5S5O - chains B and C of the 6 polymer chains in the assembly; structure by X-ray diffraction, 2.30 A resolution.

== Chain B ==
Name: Tubulin beta-2B chain
Organism: Bos taurus
UniProt: Q6B856 (TBB2B_BOVIN); the author numbering skips numbers that UniProt does not, so the offset changes along the chain: 1-42 = UniProt 1-42; 45-360 = UniProt 43-358; 369-455 = UniProt 359-445
Chain sequence (445 residues; row label = number of the first residue in the row; note: 10 numbers in that range are skipped by the numbering (no residue carries them; nothing is unmodelled there)):
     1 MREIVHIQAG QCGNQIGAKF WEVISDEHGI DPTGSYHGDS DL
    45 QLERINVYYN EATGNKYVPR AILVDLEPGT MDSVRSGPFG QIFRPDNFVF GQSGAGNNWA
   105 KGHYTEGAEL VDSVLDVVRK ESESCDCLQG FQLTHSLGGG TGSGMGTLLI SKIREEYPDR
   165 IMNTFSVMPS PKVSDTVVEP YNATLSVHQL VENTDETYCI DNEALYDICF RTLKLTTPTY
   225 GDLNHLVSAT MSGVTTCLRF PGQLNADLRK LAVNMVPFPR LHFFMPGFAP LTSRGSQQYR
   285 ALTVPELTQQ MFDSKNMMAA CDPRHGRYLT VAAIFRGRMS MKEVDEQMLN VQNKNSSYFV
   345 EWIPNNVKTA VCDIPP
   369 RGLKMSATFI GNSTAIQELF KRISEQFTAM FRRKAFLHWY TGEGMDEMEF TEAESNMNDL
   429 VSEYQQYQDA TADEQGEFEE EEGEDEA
Unresolved in the structure: 279-280, 438-455
Bound ions: Mg2+: Gln-11 (together with GDP); Ca2+: Glu-113 (shared with Glu-284(C) of chain C)
Ligand contacts:
  - GDP (guanosine-5'-diphosphate): Gly-10, Gln-11, Cys-12, Gln-15, Ile-16, Asp-69, Ala-99, Asn-101, Ser-140, Gly-142, Gly-143, Gly-144, Thr-145, Gly-146, Ser-147, Val-171, Pro-173, Val-177, Asp-179, Glu-183, Asn-206, Leu-209, Tyr-224, Leu-227, Asn-228
  - N-(4-sulfamoylphenyl)propanamide (WGY): Gly-100, Asn-101, Asn-102, Lys-105, Val-182, Trp-407, Tyr-408
Curated features (UniProtKB/Swiss-Prot):
  - motif: Met-1 to Ile-4 (MREI motif)
  - binding site (GTP): Gln-11, Glu-71, Ser-140, Gly-144, Thr-145, Gly-146, Asn-206, Asn-228
  - binding site (Mg(2+)): Glu-71
  - modified residue: Ser-40 (Phosphoserine), Thr-57 (Phosphothreonine), Lys-60 (N6-acetyllysine), Ser-174 (Phosphoserine), Thr-287 (Phosphothreonine), Thr-292 (Phosphothreonine), Arg-320 (Omega-N-methylarginine), Glu-448 (5-glutamyl polyglutamate)
  - cross-link (Glycyl lysine isopeptide (Lys-Gly)): Lys-60 (interchain with G-Cter in ubiquitin), Lys-326 (interchain with G-Cter in ubiquitin)

== Chain C ==
Name: Tubulin alpha-1B chain
Organism: Bos taurus
UniProt: P81947 (TBA1B_BOVIN); residues 1-451 here = UniProt positions 1-451
Chain sequence (451 residues; each row starts with the number of its first residue):
     1 MRECISIHVG QAGVQIGNAC WELYCLEHGI QPDGQMPSDK TIGGGDDSFN TFFSETGAGK
    61 HVPRAVFVDL EPTVIDEVRT GTYRQLFHPE QLITGKEDAA NNYARGHYTI GKEIIDLVLD
   121 RIRKLADQCT GLQGFLVFHS FGGGTGSGFT SLLMERLSVD YGKKSKLEFS IYPAPQVSTA
   181 VVEPYNSILT THTTLEHSDC AFMVDNEAIY DICRRNLDIE RPTYTNLNRL ISQIVSSITA
   241 SLRFDGALNV DLTEFQTNLV PYPRIHFPLA TYAPVISAEK AYHEQLSVAE ITNACFEPAN
   301 QMVKCDPRHG KYMACCLLYR GDVVPKDVNA AIATIKTKRS IQFVDWCPTG FKVGINYQPP
   361 TVVPGGDLAK VQRAVCMLSN TTAIAEAWAR LDHKFDLMYA KRAFVHWYVG EGMEEGEFSE
   421 AREDMAALEK DYEEVGVDSV EGEGEEEGEE Y
Unresolved in the structure: 441-451
Bound ions: Ca2+ site 1: Asp-39, Thr-41, Gly-44, Glu-55; Ca2+ site 2: Glu-284 (shared with Glu-113(B) of chain B)
Ligand contacts:
  - GTP (guanosine-5'-triphosphate): Gly-10, Gln-11, Ala-12, Gln-15, Ile-16, Asp-69, Asp-98, Ala-99, Ala-100, Asn-101, Ser-140, Gly-142, Gly-143, Gly-144, Thr-145, Gly-146, Ile-171, Pro-173, Val-177, Ser-178, Thr-179, Glu-183, Asn-206, Tyr-224, Leu-227, Asn-228, Ile-231
  - N-(4-sulfamoylphenyl)propanamide (WGY): Gln-133, Ser-165, Asp-199, Thr-253, Gln-256, Thr-257

== How chain B and chain C interact ==
Contacting residue pairs - 40 pairs, chain B then chain C:
  Gln-96(B) with Met-1(C)
  Asn-101(B) with Glu-254(C), hydrogen bond
  Asp-179(B) with Glu-254(C); Lys-352(C), hydrogen bond (backbone-side chain)
  Thr-180(B) with Glu-254(C); Asn-258(C)
  Val-181(B) with Asn-258(C), hydrogen bond (backbone-side chain); Pro-348(C), hydrophobic
  Val-182(B) with Thr-257(C)
  Thr-221(B) with Pro-325(C); Lys-326(C); Asn-329(C)
  Ala-397(B) with Trp-346(C)
  Met-398(B) with Trp-346(C)
  Arg-400(B) with Asp-345(C); Ser-439(C), hydrogen bond
  Arg-401(B) with Tyr-262(C), hydrogen bond (backbone-side chain); Asp-345(C), salt bridge; Trp-346(C); Glu-434(C), hydrogen bond (side chain-backbone); Val-435(C); Val-437(C), hydrogen bond (side chain-backbone); Asp-438(C); Ser-439(C), hydrogen bond
  Lys-402(B) with Tyr-262(C)
  Ala-403(B) with Pro-261(C); Tyr-262(C); Trp-346(C), hydrophobic
  Phe-404(B) with Thr-257(C); Asn-258(C); Val-260(C); Pro-261(C), hydrogen bond (backbone-backbone); Trp-346(C), hydrophobic
  His-406(B) with Val-260(C), hydrogen bond (side chain-backbone); Pro-261(C); Tyr-262(C); Pro-263(C)
  Trp-407(B) with Gln-256(C); Thr-257(C), hydrogen bond (side chain-backbone); Val-260(C)
Also at the interface, not in a pair above, chain B (19 interface residues in all): Ser-97, Gly-100, Leu-405
Also at the interface, not in a pair above, chain C (22 interface residues in all): Arg-2

== Summary ==
19 residues of chain B and 22 residues of chain C are in contact, with 11 hydrogen bonds and 1 salt bridge.
Among the polar pairs are Arg-401(B)/Asp-345(C), Asn-101(B)/Glu-254(C) and Asp-179(B)/Lys-352(C).
N-(4-sulfamoylphenyl)propanamide is bound between chain B and chain C. Bound to chain B: GDP.
Chain B is Tubulin beta-2B chain and chain C is Tubulin alpha-1B chain, both from Bos taurus; the structure,
Tubulin-Z27682767-complex, was determined by X-ray diffraction (same publication as 5S4L, 5S4M, 5S4N, 5S4O,
5S4P, 5S4Q and 52 further entries).
